4ZFZ - chains A and B of the 3 polymer chains in the assembly; structure by X-ray diffraction, 1.76 A resolution.

== Chain A ==
Molecule: Major histocompatibility complex class I
Organism: Macaca mulatta
Chain sequence (277 residues; row label = number of the first residue in the row; numbering starts at 0):
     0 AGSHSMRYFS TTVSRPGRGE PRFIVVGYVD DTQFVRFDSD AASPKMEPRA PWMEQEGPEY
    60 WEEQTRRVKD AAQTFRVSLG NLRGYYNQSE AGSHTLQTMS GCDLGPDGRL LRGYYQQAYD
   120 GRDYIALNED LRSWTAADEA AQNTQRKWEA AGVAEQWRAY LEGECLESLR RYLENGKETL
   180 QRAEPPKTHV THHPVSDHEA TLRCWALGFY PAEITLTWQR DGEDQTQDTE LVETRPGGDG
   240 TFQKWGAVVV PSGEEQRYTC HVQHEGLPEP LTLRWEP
Disulfide bonds: Cys-101/Cys-164, Cys-203/Cys-259
Ion coordination: Zn2+ site 1: Ala-0, His-3, Gln-180 (shared with 1 residue of chain J); Zn2+ site 2: Glu-58, Glu-61 (shared with 2 residues of chain G); Zn2+ site 3: Glu-138 (together with 1,2-ethanediol) (shared with 2 residues of chain J); Zn2+ site 4: His-191 (shared with 2 residues of chain G); Zn2+ site 5: His-192 (shared with Asp-98(B) of chain B); Zn2+ site 6: His-197 (together with 1,2-ethanediol) (shared with 1 residue of chain E)
Reported in the primary citation:
  - binding site for myristic acid: Tyr-7, Ser-9, Phe-22, Val-24, Gln-63, Arg-66, Val-67, Ala-70, Phe-74, Thr-97, Ser-99
  - specificity-determining residues: Ser-9, Ala-70, Thr-97, Ser-99, Gln-116

== Chain B ==
Molecule: Beta-2-microglobulin
Organism: Macaca mulatta
Reference sequence: Q6V7J5 (B2MG_MACMU); residues 0-99 here correspond to UniProt positions 20-119 (UniProt number = residue number + 20)
Chain sequence (100 residues; row label = number of the first residue in the row; numbering starts at 0):
     0 AIQRTPKIQV YSRHPPENGK PNFLNCYVSG FHPSDIEVDL LKNGEKMGKV EHSDLSFSKD
    60 WSFYLLYYTE FTPNEKDEYA CRVNHVTLSG PRTVKWDRDM
Disulfide bonds: Cys-25/Cys-80
Ion coordination: Zn2+ site 1: Glu-36 (together with 1,2-ethanediol) (shared with 1 residue of chain D); Zn2+ site 2: His-51 (together with 1,2-ethanediol); Zn2+ site 3: Asp-98 (shared with His-192(A) of chain A)

== Interface between chain A and chain B ==
Residue-residue contacts (57):
  Phe-8(A) / Ser-55(B)
  Phe-8(A) / Phe-56(B)  hydrophobic
  Ser-9(A) / Phe-56(B)
  Thr-10(A) / Leu-54(B)
  Thr-10(A) / Phe-56(B)
  Thr-10(A) / Phe-62(B)
  Val-12(A) / Ser-33(B)
  Val-25(A) / Asp-53(B)
  Val-25(A) / Leu-54(B)
  Val-25(A) / Ser-55(B)
  Tyr-27(A) / Ser-55(B)
  Tyr-27(A) / Tyr-63(B)
  Gln-32(A) / Asp-53(B)  hydrogen bond
  Arg-35(A) / Asp-53(B)  salt bridge
  Arg-48(A) / Asp-53(B)  salt bridge
  Gln-96(A) / His-31(B)  hydrogen bond
  Gln-96(A) / Phe-56(B)
  Gln-96(A) / Trp-60(B)  hydrogen bond (side chain-backbone)
  Gln-96(A) / Phe-62(B)
  Thr-97(A) / Phe-56(B)
  Gln-115(A) / Trp-60(B)
  Gln-116(A) / Trp-60(B)
  Ala-117(A) / Trp-60(B)  hydrophobic
  Asp-119(A) / Ala-0(B)
  Asp-119(A) / Ile-1(B)  hydrogen bond (backbone-backbone)
  Asp-119(A) / His-31(B)
  Gly-120(A) / Ile-1(B)
  Gly-120(A) / Arg-3(B)  hydrogen bond (backbone-side chain)
  Gly-120(A) / His-31(B)
  Arg-121(A) / Ile-1(B)
  Asp-122(A) / Trp-60(B)  hydrogen bond
  Thr-190(A) / Met-99(B)  hydrogen bond (side chain-backbone)
  His-192(A) / Asp-98(B)
  His-192(A) / Met-99(B)  hydrogen bond (side chain-backbone)
  Arg-202(A) / Met-99(B)  hydrogen bond (side chain-backbone)
  Trp-204(A) / Met-99(B)  hydrogen bond (side chain-backbone)
  Val-231(A) / Gln-8(B)
  Glu-232(A) / Lys-6(B)  salt bridge
  Glu-232(A) / Gln-8(B)  hydrogen bond (backbone-side chain)
  Glu-232(A) / Tyr-26(B)
  Glu-232(A) / Ser-28(B)  hydrogen bond
  Thr-233(A) / Tyr-26(B)
  Arg-234(A) / Gln-8(B)  hydrogen bond
  Arg-234(A) / Tyr-10(B)
  Arg-234(A) / Tyr-26(B)
  Pro-235(A) / Tyr-10(B)  hydrogen bond (backbone-side chain)
  Pro-235(A) / Asn-24(B)
  Pro-235(A) / Tyr-26(B)
  Gly-236(A) / Arg-12(B)  hydrogen bond (backbone-side chain)
  Gly-236(A) / Asn-24(B)  hydrogen bond (backbone-side chain)
  Gly-237(A) / Arg-12(B)  hydrogen bond (backbone-side chain)
  Gly-237(A) / Leu-65(B)
  Asp-238(A) / Arg-12(B)
  Gln-242(A) / Tyr-10(B)
  Gln-242(A) / Ser-11(B)
  Gln-242(A) / Arg-12(B)  hydrogen bond (side chain-backbone)
  Trp-244(A) / Met-99(B)  hydrophobic
Also at the interface, not in a pair above, chain A (36 interface residues in all): Ile-23, Thr-94, Met-98, Leu-206
Also at the interface, not in a pair above, chain B (26 interface residues in all): His-13, Pro-14, Asp-59

== Summary ==
The interface between chain A and chain B involves 36 residues on one side and 26 on the other; the contacts
include 18 hydrogen bonds and 3 salt bridges. Among the polar pairs are Arg-35(A)/Asp-53(B),
Arg-48(A)/Asp-53(B) and Glu-232(A)/Lys-6(B). The paper reports a binding site for myristic acid at Tyr-7(A),
Ser-9(A) and Phe-22(A) among others; specificity determinants Ser-9(A), Ala-70(A) and Thr-97(A) among others.
Here chain A is Major histocompatibility complex class I and chain B is Beta-2-microglobulin, both from Macaca
mulatta. Entry 4ZFZ (Crystal structure of rhesus macaque MHC class I molecule Mamu-B*098 complexed with
myristoylated 5-mer lipopeptide derived ...) was determined by X-ray diffraction.
